Entry 3AIW (X-ray diffraction, 2.40 A resolution); this record covers chain A.

# Chain A
Name: Beta-glucosidase
Source organism: Secale cereale
Notes: EC 3.2.1.21; fragment: residues in UNP 50-568
UniProtKB: Q9FYS3 (Q9FYS3_SECCE); residues 1-519 here correspond to UniProt positions 50-568 (UniProt number = residue number + 49)
Sequence (564 residues; each row starts with the number of its first residue; numbers below 1 keep their minus sign (Met-44 is residue -44)):
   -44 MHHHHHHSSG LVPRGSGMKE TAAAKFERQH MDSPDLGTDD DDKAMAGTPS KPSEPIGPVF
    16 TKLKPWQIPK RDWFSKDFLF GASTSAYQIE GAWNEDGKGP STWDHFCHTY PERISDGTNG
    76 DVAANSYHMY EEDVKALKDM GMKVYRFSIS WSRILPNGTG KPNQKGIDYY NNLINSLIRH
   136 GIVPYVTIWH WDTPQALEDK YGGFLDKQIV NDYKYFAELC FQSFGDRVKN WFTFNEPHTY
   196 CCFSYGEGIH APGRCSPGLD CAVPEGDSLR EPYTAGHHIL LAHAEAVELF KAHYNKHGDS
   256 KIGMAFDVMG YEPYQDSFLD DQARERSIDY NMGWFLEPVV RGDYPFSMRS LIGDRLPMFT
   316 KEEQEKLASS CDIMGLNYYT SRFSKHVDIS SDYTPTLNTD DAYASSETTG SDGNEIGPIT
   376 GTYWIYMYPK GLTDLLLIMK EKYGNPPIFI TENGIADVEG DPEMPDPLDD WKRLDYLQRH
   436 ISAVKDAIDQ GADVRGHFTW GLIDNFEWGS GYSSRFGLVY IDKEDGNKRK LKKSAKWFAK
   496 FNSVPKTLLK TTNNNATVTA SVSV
Not modelled in the structure: -44 to 13, 500-519
Construct notes: expression tag (-44 to 0)
Disulfides: Cys210-Cys216
Glycans and other covalent adducts: 2-deoxy-2-fluoro-alpha-D-glucopyranose (G2F) linked to Glu407
Small-molecule neighbours:
  - 2,4-dinitrophenol (DNF): Trp146, Glu191, Thr194, Phe198, His205, Asp262, Met264, Tyr334, Arg337, Tyr378, Trp379, Glu462, Trp463
  - 2-deoxy-2-fluoro-alpha-D-glucopyranose (G2F): Gln43, His145, Asn190, Glu191, Tyr334, Trp379, Trp455, Asn460, Glu462, Trp463, Phe471
Curated features (UniProtKB/Swiss-Prot):
  - active site: Glu191 (Proton donor), Glu407 (Nucleophile)
  - binding site (a beta-D-glucoside): Gln43, His145, Asn190, Glu191, Tyr334, Glu407, Trp455, Glu462, Trp463, Phe471

# Overview
Chain A binds 2,4-dinitrophenol. Covalently linked 2-deoxy-2-fluoro-alpha-D-glucopyranose: at Glu407. Curated
annotation (UniProt) lists active-site residues Glu191 and Glu407 and 10 beta-D-glucoside-binding residues.
Chain A is Beta-glucosidase (Secale cereale); the structure, Crystal structure of beta-glucosidase in rye
complexed with 2-deoxy-2-fluoroglucoside and dinitrophenol, was determined by X-ray diffraction together with
3AIR, 3AIS, 3AIQ, 3AIU and 3AIV from the same study.
